PDB entry 2UXJ | X-ray diffraction, 2.25 A resolution | chains H and M of the 3 polymer chains in the assembly

== Chain H ==
Protein: Reaction center protein H chain
From: Rhodobacter sphaeroides
UniProt: P0C0Y7 (RCEH_RHOSH); residue numbers follow UniProt; this construct covers 1-260
Chain sequence (260 residues; each row starts with the number of its first residue):
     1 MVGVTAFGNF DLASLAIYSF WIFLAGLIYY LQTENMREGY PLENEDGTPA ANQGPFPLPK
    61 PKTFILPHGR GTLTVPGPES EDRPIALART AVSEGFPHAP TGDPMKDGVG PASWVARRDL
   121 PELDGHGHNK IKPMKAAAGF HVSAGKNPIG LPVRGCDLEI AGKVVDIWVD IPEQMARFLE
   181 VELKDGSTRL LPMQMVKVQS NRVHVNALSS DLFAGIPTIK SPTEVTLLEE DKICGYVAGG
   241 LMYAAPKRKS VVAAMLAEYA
Disordered / not traced: 1-10, 252-260

== Chain M ==
Protein: Reaction center protein M chain
From: Rhodobacter sphaeroides
UniProt: P0C0Y9 (RCEM_RHOSH); residues 1-307 here = UniProt positions 1-307
Chain sequence (307 residues; each row starts with the number of its first residue):
     1 AEYQNIFSQV QVRGPADLGM TEDVNLANRS GVGPFSTLLG WFGNAQLGPI YLGSLGVLSL
    61 FSGLMWFFTI GIWFWYQAGW NPAVFLRDLF FFSLEPPAPE YGLSFAAPLK EGGLWLIASF
   121 FMFVAVWSWW GRTYLRAQAL GMGKHTAWAF LSAIWLWMVL GFIRPILMGS WSEAVPYGIF
   181 SHLDWTNNFS LVHGNLFYNP FHGLSIAFLY GSALLFAMHG ATILAVSRFG GERELEQIAD
   241 RGTAAERAAL FWRWTMGFNA TMEGIHRWAI WMAVLVTLTG GIGILLSGTV VDNWYVWGQN
   301 HGMAPLN
Disordered / not traced: 304-307
Ion coordination: bacteriochlorophyll a Mg site 1 near His182 (its only coordinating residue here); bacteriochlorophyll a Mg site 2 near His202 (its only coordinating residue here); Fe ion: His219, Glu234, His266 (shared with 2 residues of chain L)
Residues lining bound ligands:
  - bacteriochlorophyll a (BCL), molecule 1: Trp66, Phe67, Leu89, Phe90, Met122, Trp157, Leu160, Val175, Ile179, His182, Leu183, Trp185, Thr186
  - bacteriochlorophyll a (BCL), molecule 2: Trp66, Met122, Val126, Phe150, Ala153, Ile154, Leu156, Trp157, Leu160, Trp185, Thr186, Asn187, Phe189, Ser190, Asn195, Leu196, Phe197, His202, Ser205, Ile206, Leu209, Tyr210, Val276, Thr277, Gly280, Gly281, Ile284
  - bacteriochlorophyll a (BCL), molecule 3: Thr186, Phe197, Leu209, Tyr210
  - bacteriochlorophyll a (BCL), molecule 4: Phe197, Gly203, Ile206, Ala207, Tyr210, Gly211, Leu214
  - bacteriopheophytin a (BPH), molecule 1: Ser59, Leu60, Gly63, Leu64, Trp66, Phe67, Ala125, Val126, Trp129, Thr133, Thr146, Ala149, Phe150, Ser152, Ala153, Ala273, Val274, Thr277
  - bacteriopheophytin a (BPH), molecule 2: Tyr210, Ala213, Leu214, Ala217, Met218, Trp252, Thr255, Met256
  - spheroidene (SPO): Trp66, Phe67, Phe68, Ile70, Gly71, Ile72, Phe74, Trp75, Phe85, Leu89, Phe105, Trp115, Leu116, Ser119, Phe120, Met122, Phe123, Trp157, Met158, Leu160, Gly161, Phe162, Trp171, Val175, Pro176, Tyr177, Gly178, Ile179, His182
  - ubiquinone-10 (U10): Leu214, Leu215, Met218, His219, Thr222, Ile223, Ala245, Ala248, Ala249, Trp252, Thr255, Met256, Phe258, Asn259, Ala260, Thr261, Met262, Ile265, Trp268, Met272
  - ubiquinone-2 (UQ2): Leu39, Leu47, Glu234

== Chain H / chain M interface ==
Contacting residue pairs (120; chain H residue first):
  Asp11(H) - Trp297(M)  hydrogen bond
  Asp11(H) - Gly302(M)
  Leu12(H) - Val290(M)  hydrophobic
  Ala13(H) - Val291(M)  hydrophobic
  Ala13(H) - Trp297(M)
  Ser14(H) - Trp297(M)
  Ser14(H) - His301(M)  hydrogen bond (side chain-backbone)
  Ala16(H) - Phe201(M)
  Ile17(H) - Pro200(M)  hydrophobic
  Ile17(H) - Phe201(M)
  Ile17(H) - Leu204(M)  hydrophobic
  Phe20(H) - Phe201(M)  hydrophobic
  Phe20(H) - Leu204(M)  hydrophobic
  Phe20(H) - Phe208(M)  hydrophobic
  Phe20(H) - Thr279(M)
  Trp21(H) - Leu204(M)  hydrophobic
  Phe23(H) - Trp271(M)  hydrophobic
  Phe23(H) - Leu275(M)  hydrophobic
  Leu27(H) - Trp271(M)
  Leu27(H) - Leu275(M)  hydrophobic
  Tyr30(H) - Arg267(M)  hydrogen bond
  Leu31(H) - Arg267(M)
  Leu31(H) - Trp268(M)  hydrophobic
  Leu31(H) - Trp271(M)
  Gln32(H) - Phe258(M)
  Glu34(H) - Arg267(M)  salt bridge
  Asn35(H) - Ala260(M)
  Asn35(H) - Thr261(M)  hydrogen bond (side chain-backbone)
  Asn35(H) - Gly264(M)  hydrogen bond (side chain-backbone)
  Asn35(H) - Ile265(M)  hydrogen bond (side chain-backbone)
  Asn35(H) - Trp268(M)
  Glu38(H) - Ile238(M)
  Glu38(H) - Arg241(M)  salt bridge
  Glu38(H) - Thr261(M)
  Tyr40(H) - Arg253(M)  hydrogen bond
  Leu42(H) - Arg253(M)
  Lys62(H) - Glu263(M)  salt bridge
  Lys62(H) - Arg267(M)
  Phe64(H) - Ile238(M)  hydrophobic
  Phe64(H) - Glu263(M)
  Leu66(H) - Ala239(M)  hydrophobic
  Leu73(H) - Ile238(M)
  Leu73(H) - Ala239(M)
  Pro111(H) - Arg247(M)  hydrogen bond (backbone-side chain)
  Ala112(H) - Arg247(M)
  Ser113(H) - Thr243(M)
  Ser113(H) - Arg247(M)  hydrogen bond (backbone-side chain)
  Val115(H) - Arg241(M)
  Val115(H) - Gly242(M)
  Val115(H) - Thr243(M)
  Val115(H) - Glu246(M)
  Arg117(H) - Glu236(M)  hydrogen bond (side chain-backbone)
  Arg117(H) - Gln237(M)
  Arg117(H) - Asp240(M)  hydrogen bond (side chain-backbone)
  Arg117(H) - Arg241(M)
  Arg117(H) - Gly242(M)
  Arg118(H) - Asp240(M)  hydrogen bond (backbone-side chain)
  Glu122(H) - Arg233(M)  salt bridge
  Glu122(H) - Glu236(M)
  Gly125(H) - Met20(M)
  His126(H) - Met20(M)
  Lys130(H) - Arg233(M)
  Ile131(H) - Arg233(M)
  Ala138(H) - Pro15(M)
  Gly139(H) - Arg13(M)
  Gly139(H) - Gly14(M)
  Gly139(H) - Pro15(M)
  Phe140(H) - Arg13(M)
  Phe140(H) - Gly14(M)
  Phe140(H) - Pro15(M)
  His141(H) - Val12(M)
  His141(H) - Arg13(M)  hydrogen bond (backbone-backbone)
  Val142(H) - Val10(M)  hydrophobic
  Val142(H) - Gln11(M)
  Ser143(H) - Gln11(M)  hydrogen bond (backbone-backbone)
  Ser143(H) - Val12(M)
  Ser143(H) - Arg13(M)
  Ala144(H) - Val10(M)
  Ala144(H) - Gln11(M)  hydrogen bond (backbone-backbone)
  Ala144(H) - Thr37(M)
  Ala144(H) - Trp41(M)  hydrophobic
  Gly145(H) - Gln9(M)
  Gly145(H) - Trp41(M)
  Lys146(H) - Val10(M)
  Pro172(H) - Asp17(M)
  Glu173(H) - Asn44(M)
  Gln174(H) - Val12(M)
  Gln174(H) - Arg13(M)
  Gln174(H) - Gly14(M)  hydrogen bond (side chain-backbone)
  Gln174(H) - Pro15(M)  hydrogen bond (side chain-backbone)
  Met175(H) - Val12(M)
  Ala176(H) - Val12(M)
  Arg177(H) - Glu232(M)  salt bridge
  Arg177(H) - Arg233(M)
  Met193(H) - Tyr3(M)
  Met193(H) - Gln9(M)
  Gln194(H) - Glu2(M)
  Gln194(H) - Tyr3(M)
  Gln194(H) - Asn5(M)
  Gln194(H) - Ser227(M)  hydrogen bond (side chain-backbone)
  Gln194(H) - Arg228(M)
  Met195(H) - Arg228(M)
  Val196(H) - Tyr3(M)
  Val196(H) - Gln9(M)  hydrogen bond (backbone-side chain)
  Lys197(H) - Ala1(M)
  Lys197(H) - Gln9(M)
  Val198(H) - Gln9(M)  hydrogen bond (backbone-side chain)
  Asn206(H) - Glu2(M)
  Leu227(H) - Arg233(M)
  Leu227(H) - Glu236(M)
  Leu227(H) - Asp240(M)
  Glu230(H) - Arg233(M)  salt bridge
  Asp231(H) - Gly242(M)
  Asp231(H) - Thr243(M)  hydrogen bond (side chain-backbone)
  Cys234(H) - Arg228(M)  hydrogen bond (side chain-backbone)
  Cys234(H) - Phe229(M)  hydrophobic
  Gly235(H) - Phe229(M)
  Gly235(H) - Arg247(M)
  Ala238(H) - Phe229(M)  hydrophobic
  Leu241(H) - Arg228(M)
Also at the interface, not in a pair above, chain H (73 interface residues in all): Leu24, Arg37, Glu79, Glu81, Gly110, Trp114, Leu123, Met134, Pro148, Val169, Pro192
Also at the interface, not in a pair above, chain M (56 interface residues in all): Phe35, Asn259, Leu286, Trp294

== Summary ==
73 residues of chain H face 56 of chain M across their interface; the contacts include 22 hydrogen bonds and 6
salt bridges. Polar pairs include Glu34(H)-Arg267(M), Glu38(H)-Arg241(M) and Lys62(H)-Glu263(M). Bound to
chain M: 4 copies of bacteriochlorophyll a, bacteriopheophytin a, ubiquinone-2, ubiquinone-10 and spheroidene.
Chain H is Reaction center protein H chain and chain M is Reaction center protein M chain, both from
Rhodobacter sphaeroides; the structure, X-ray high resolution structure of the photosynthetic reaction center
from Rb. sphaeroides at pH 10 in ..., was determined by X-ray diffraction, deposited together with 2J8C, 2J8D,
2UWS, 2UWT, 2UWU, 2UWV and 7 further entries.
